1PZF - chains C and D of the 4 polymer chains in the assembly; structure by X-ray diffraction, 2.20 A resolution.

[Chain C (and D)]
Protein: lactate dehydrogenase
Source organism: Toxoplasma gondii
Notes: EC 1.1.1.27; chain D of this document is another copy of the same molecule, construct and numbering; everything in this record applies to it too
UniProtKB: P90613 (P90613_TOXGO); the construct has insertions or renumbered stretches relative to UniProt, so the offset changes along the chain: 12-33 = UniProt 1-22; 35-47 = UniProt 23-35; 49-72 = UniProt 36-59; 74-81 = UniProt 62-69; 11 more segments
Sequence (331 residues; numbered 12 to 335 plus 24 insertion-coded residues; 17 numbers in that range are skipped by the numbering (no residue carries them; nothing is unmodelled there); the number before each row is that of its first residue; a row labelled like 73A-73B holds insertion residues (73A, then the next letters in order)):
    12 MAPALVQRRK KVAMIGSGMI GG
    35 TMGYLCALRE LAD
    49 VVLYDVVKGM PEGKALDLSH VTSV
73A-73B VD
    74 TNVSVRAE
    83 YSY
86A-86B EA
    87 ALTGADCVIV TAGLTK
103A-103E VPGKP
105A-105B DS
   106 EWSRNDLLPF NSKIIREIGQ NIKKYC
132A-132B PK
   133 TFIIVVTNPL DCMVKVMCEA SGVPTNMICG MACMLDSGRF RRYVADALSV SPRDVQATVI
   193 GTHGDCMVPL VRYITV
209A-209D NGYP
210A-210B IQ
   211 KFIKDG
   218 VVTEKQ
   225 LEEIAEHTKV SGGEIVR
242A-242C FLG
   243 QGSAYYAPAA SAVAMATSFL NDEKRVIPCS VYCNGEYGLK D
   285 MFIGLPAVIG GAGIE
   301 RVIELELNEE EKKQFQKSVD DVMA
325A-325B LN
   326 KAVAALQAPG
Not modelled in the structure: 12-13, 333-335
Differences from the reference sequence: cloning artifact (334-335)
Residues lining bound ligands:
  - 3-acetylpyridine adenine dinucleotide (A3D): Gly27, Ser28, Gly29, Met30, Ile31, Gly32, Tyr52, Asp53, Val54, Val55, Met58, Tyr85, Thr97, Ala98, Gly99, Leu100, Thr101, Leu112, Asn116, Ile119, Ile123, Val138, Thr139, Asn140, Leu142, Met163, Ala164, Leu167, His195, Ser245, Ala246, Pro250
  - oxalate ion (OXL): Trp107, Arg109, Asn140, Leu167, Arg171, His195, Gly236, Ser245, Ala246

[Interface between chain C and chain D]
Contacting residue pairs (39):
  Pro14(C) - Asn158(D)
  Pro14(C) - Ala296(D)
  Pro14(C) - Ile298(D)
  Ala15(C) - Ala296(D)
  Leu16(C) - Gly295(D)
  Leu16(C) - Ala296(D)  hydrophobic
  Val17(C) - Met159(D)  hydrophobic
  Val17(C) - Phe261(D)  hydrophobic
  Val17(C) - Gly295(D)  hydrogen bond (backbone-backbone)
  Gln18(C) - Lys21(D)  hydrogen bond
  Gln18(C) - Asp92(D)  hydrogen bond
  Gln18(C) - Phe261(D)
  Gln18(C) - Leu262(D)
  Gln18(C) - Asp264(D)
  Gln18(C) - Gly295(D)  hydrogen bond (backbone-backbone)
  Arg20(C) - Asn263(D)  hydrogen bond (side chain-backbone)
  Arg20(C) - Asp264(D)  salt bridge
  Lys21(C) - Gln18(D)  hydrogen bond
  Glu44(C) - Asn263(D)
  Glu44(C) - Glu265(D)
  Asp73B(C) - Arg185(D)  salt bridge
  Asn75(C) - Glu265(D)  hydrogen bond (side chain-backbone)
  Asp92(C) - Gln18(D)  hydrogen bond
  Asn158(C) - Pro14(D)
  Arg185(C) - Asp73B(D)  salt bridge
  Phe261(C) - Gln18(D)
  Leu262(C) - Gln18(D)
  Asn263(C) - Arg20(D)
  Asn263(C) - Glu44(D)  hydrogen bond
  Asp264(C) - Gln18(D)
  Asp264(C) - Arg20(D)  salt bridge
  Glu265(C) - Glu44(D)
  Glu265(C) - Asn75(D)  hydrogen bond (backbone-side chain)
  Gly295(C) - Leu16(D)
  Gly295(C) - Val17(D)  hydrogen bond (backbone-backbone)
  Gly295(C) - Gln18(D)  hydrogen bond (backbone-backbone)
  Ala296(C) - Pro14(D)
  Ala296(C) - Ala15(D)
  Ala296(C) - Leu16(D)
Also at the interface, not in a pair above, chain C (23 interface residues in all): Lys132B, Met159, Lys266
Also at the interface, not in a pair above, chain D (25 interface residues in all): Lys132B, Lys266, Glu299

[Summary]
23 residues of chain C face 25 of chain D across their interface, with 12 hydrogen bonds and 4 salt bridges.
Polar contacts include Arg20(C)-Asp264(D), Asp73B(C)-Arg185(D) and Gln18(C)-Lys21(D). Chain C binds oxalate
ion and 3-acetylpyridine adenine dinucleotide.
Chain C and chain D are both lactate dehydrogenase (Toxoplasma gondii); the structure, T.gondii LDH1 ternary
complex with APAD+ and oxalate, was determined by X-ray diffraction, deposited together with 1PZE, 1PZG and
1PZH.
